9F9P - chains A and G of the 28 polymer chains in the assembly; structure by electron microscopy, 2.25 A resolution.

== Chain A ==
Molecule: Proteasome subunit alpha type
From: Trypanosoma cruzi
UniProt: A0A2V2W7U6 (A0A2V2W7U6_TRYCR); residue numbers follow UniProt; this construct covers 1-250
Sequence (268 residues; row label = number of the first residue in the row):
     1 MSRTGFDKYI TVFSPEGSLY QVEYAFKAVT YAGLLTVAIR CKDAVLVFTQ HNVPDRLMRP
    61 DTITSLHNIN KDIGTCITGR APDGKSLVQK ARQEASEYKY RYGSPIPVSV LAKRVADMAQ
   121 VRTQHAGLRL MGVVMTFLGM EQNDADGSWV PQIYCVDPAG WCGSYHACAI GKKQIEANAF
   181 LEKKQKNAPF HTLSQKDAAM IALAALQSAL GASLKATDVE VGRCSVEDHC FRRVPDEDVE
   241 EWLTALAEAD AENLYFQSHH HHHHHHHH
Not modelled in the structure: 1-5, 250-268
Differences from the reference sequence: expression tag (251-268)

== Chain G ==
Molecule: Putative proteasome alpha 7 subunit
From: Trypanosoma cruzi
UniProt: A0A2V2VRE2 (A0A2V2VRE2_TRYCR); numbering as in UniProt (aligned over 1-237)
Sequence (237 residues; each row starts with the number of its first residue):
     1 MSGTEHDQST DIFSADGRVF QVEYACKAVD NGSTAVAACC TDGVVVAVEK ILTSRMLEEG
    61 SNDRIHAVDR QAGVCICGML PDGRAVVSRA RAEAENSRDV FATPIPGSVL ASRIGEFMHV
   121 YTTHYAYRPF GCSVIIASYA DDGPQLFVSD PSGTVAGYYG IALGKGKTVA KTELEKLNFK
   181 SITCDEAVVK LTKILHDVHD KSKDKLYELE VAWVCNKSNC VFQHVPNDMI PKPPASQ
Not modelled in the structure: 1-3, 231-237

== Interface between chain A and chain G ==
Residue-residue contacts (51; chain A residue first):
  Y9(A) - E5(G)
  Y9(A) - H6(G)
  Y9(A) - I12(G)
  Q21(A) - I12(G)
  Q21(A) - F13(G)  hydrogen bond (side chain-backbone)
  Y24(A) - F13(G)  hydrophobic
  Y24(A) - S14(G)
  Y24(A) - A15(G)  hydrophobic
  Y24(A) - G17(G)
  A25(A) - F13(G)  hydrophobic
  K27(A) - A15(G)
  K27(A) - D16(G)
  A28(A) - F13(G)  hydrophobic
  A28(A) - G17(G)
  Y31(A) - R18(G)
  D55(A) - Y158(G)
  D55(A) - K171(G)
  R56(A) - E175(G)  hydrogen bond (side chain-backbone)
  L57(A) - Y158(G)
  L57(A) - Y159(G)  hydrogen bond (backbone-backbone)
  L57(A) - G160(G)
  L57(A) - F179(G)  hydrophobic
  M58(A) - G157(G)
  M58(A) - Y158(G)
  R59(A) - P144(G)  hydrogen bond (side chain-backbone)
  R59(A) - Q145(G)
  R59(A) - G157(G)  hydrogen bond (backbone-backbone)
  T62(A) - G157(G)  hydrogen bond (side chain-backbone)
  I63(A) - A156(G)  hydrophobic
  P82(A) - H119(G)
  P82(A) - S152(G)
  P82(A) - G153(G)
  P82(A) - T154(G)
  D83(A) - H119(G)  salt bridge
  S86(A) - H119(G)
  Q89(A) - E116(G)
  G127(A) - D11(G)
  G127(A) - T123(G)
  G127(A) - H124(G)
  G127(A) - Y125(G)  hydrogen bond (backbone-backbone)
  L128(A) - T123(G)
  L128(A) - H124(G)
  R129(A) - T10(G)
  R129(A) - D11(G)
  R129(A) - F13(G)
  R129(A) - V19(G)
  R129(A) - T122(G)  hydrogen bond (side chain-backbone)
  R129(A) - T123(G)  hydrogen bond (backbone-backbone)
  L130(A) - F13(G)
  M131(A) - H119(G)
  M131(A) - T123(G)
Other interface residues (no listed pair), chain A (26 interface residues in all): R80, R122, G132
Other interface residues (no listed pair), chain G (36 interface residues in all): V22, C39, R113, F147, L174

== Overview ==
The interface between chain A and chain G involves 26 residues on one side and 36 on the other; the contacts
include 9 hydrogen bonds and 1 salt bridge. Among the polar pairs are D83(A)-H119(G), Q21(A)-F13(G) and
R56(A)-E175(G).
Chain A is Proteasome subunit alpha type and chain G is Putative proteasome alpha 7 subunit, both from
Trypanosoma cruzi; the structure, CryoEM structure of recombinant Trypanosoma cruzi apo proteasome 20S
subunit, was determined by electron microscopy (same publication as 9F9T).
